PDB entry 7QH6 | electron microscopy, 3.08 A resolution | chains R and A of the 46 polymer chains in the assembly

[Chain R]
Protein: 39S ribosomal protein L20, mitochondrial
Source organism: Homo sapiens
UniProtKB: Q9BYC9 (RM20_HUMAN); residues 1-149 here = UniProt positions 1-149
Sequence (149 residues; each row starts with the number of its first residue):
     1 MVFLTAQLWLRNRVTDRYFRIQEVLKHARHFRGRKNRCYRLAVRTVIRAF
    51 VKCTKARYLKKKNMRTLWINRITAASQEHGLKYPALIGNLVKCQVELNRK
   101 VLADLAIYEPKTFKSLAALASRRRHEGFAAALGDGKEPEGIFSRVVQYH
Disordered / not traced: 1-9

[Chain A]
Molecule: 16S ribosomal RNA
Source organism: Homo sapiens
Sequence (1559 nucleotides; numbered 1671 to 3229; the number before each row is that of its first residue):
  1671 GCUAAACCUAGCCCCAAACCCACUCCACCUUACUACCAGACAACCUUAGC
  1721 CAAACCAUUUACCCAAAUAAAGUAUAGGCGAUAGAAAUUGAAACCUGGCG
  1771 CAAUAGAUAUAGUACCGCAAGGGAAAGAUGAAAAAUUAUAACCAAGCAUA
  1821 AUAUAGCAAGGACUAACCCCUAUACCUUCUGCAUAAUGAAUUAACUAGAA
  1871 AUAACUUUGCAAGGAGAGCCAAAGCUAAGACCCCCGAAACCAGACGAGCU
  1921 ACCUAAGAACAGCUAAAAGAGCACACCCGUCUAUGUAGCAAAAUAGUGGG
  1971 AAGAUUUAUAGGUAGAGGCGACAAACCUACCGAGCCUGGUGAUAGCUGGU
  2021 UGUCCAAGAUAGAAUCUUAGUUCAACUUUAAAUUUGCCCACAGAACCCUC
  2071 UAAAUCCCCUUGUAAAUUUAACUGUUAGUCCAAAGAGGAACAGCUCUUUG
  2121 GACACUAGGAAAAAACCUUGUAGAGAGAGUAAAAAAUUUAACACCCAUAG
  2171 UAGGCCUAAAAGCAGCCACCAAUUAAGAAAGCGUUCAAGCUCAACACCCA
  2221 CUACCUAAAAAAUCCCAAACAUAUAACUGAACUCCUCACACCCAAUUGGA
  2271 CCAAUCUAUCACCCUAUAGAAGAACUAAUGUUAGUAUAAGUAACAUGAAA
  2321 ACAUUCUCCUCCGCAUAAGCCUGCGUCAGAUUAAAACACUGAACUGACAA
  2371 UUAACAGCCCAAUAUCUACAAUCAACCAACAAGUCAUUAUUACCCUCACU
  2421 GUCAACCCAACACAGGCAUGCUCAUAAGGAAAGGUUAAAAAAAGUAAAAG
  2471 GAACUCGGCAAAUCUUACCCCGCCUGUUUACCAAAAACAUCACCUCUAGC
  2521 AUCACCAGUAUUAGAGGCACCGCCUGCCCAGUGACACAUGUUUAACGGCC
  2571 GCGGUACCCUAACCGUGCAAAGGUAGCAUAAUCACUUGUUCCUUAAAUAG
  2621 GGACCUGUAUGAAUGGCUCCACGAGGGUUCAGCUGUCUCUUACUUUUAAC
  2671 CAGUGAAAUUGACCUGCCCGUGAAGAGGCGGGCAUAACACAGCAAGACGA
  2721 GAAGACCCUAUGGAGCUUUAAUUUAUUAAUGCAAACAGUACCUAACAAAC
  2771 CCACAGGUCCUAAACUACCAAACCUGCAUUAAAAAUUUCGGUUGGGGCGA
  2821 CCUCGGAGCAGAACCCAACCUCCGAGCAGUACAUGCUAAGACUUCACCAG
  2871 UCAAAGCGAACUACUAUACUCAAUUGAUCCAAUAACUUGACCAACGGAAC
  2921 AAGUUACCCUAGGGAUAACAGCGCAAUCCUAUUCUAGAGUCCAUAUCAAC
  2971 AAUAGGGUUUACGACCUCGAUGUUGGAUCAGGACAUCCCGAUGGUGCAGC
  3021 CGCUAUUAAAGGUUCGUUUGUUCAACGAUUAAAGUCCUACGUGAUCUGAG
  3071 UUCAGACCGGAGUAAUCCAGGUCGGUUUCUAUCUACUUUCAAAUUCCUCC
  3121 CUGUACGAAAGGACAAGAGAAAUAAGGCCUACUUCACAAAGCGCCUUCCC
  3171 CCGUAAAUGAUAUCAUCUCAACUUAGUAUUAUACCCACACCCACCCAAGA
  3221 ACAGGGUUU
Disordered / not traced: 1692-1694, 1709-1711, 1733-1736, 1761-1766, 1806-1810, 1936-1970, 2068-2071, 2159-2231, 2350-2362, 2474-2480, 2488-2492, 2545-2649, 2757-2791, 2882-2888, 2952-2971, 2984-3069, 3097-3099, 3110-3112, 3197-3200, 3208-3211, 3229
Construct notes: conflict U3107 (Unk3109 in 1025814679)

[Interface between chain R and chain A]
Residue-residue contacts (101; chain R residue first):
  Leu10(R) with C1771(A), hydrogen bond to the phosphate; A1772(A), hydrogen bond to the phosphate; A1775(A), hydrogen bond to the sugar; C1865(A), phosphate contact; U1866(A), phosphate contact
  Arg11(R) with C1769(A), sugar contact; C1771(A), phosphate contact; U2275(A), base contact; C2276(A), sugar contact; G2292(A), base contact
  Asn12(R) with A2274(A), base contact; U2275(A), sugar contact; A2291(A), base contact; G2292(A), hydrogen bond to the sugar; A2293(A), hydrogen bond to the sugar
  Arg13(R) with A1773(A), salt bridge to the phosphate; A1864(A), phosphate contact; C1865(A), salt bridge to the phosphate
  Val14(R) with A2294(A), sugar contact
  Thr15(R) with A2274(A), hydrogen bond to the sugar
  Asp16(R) with A2273(A), hydrogen bond to the sugar; A2274(A), sugar contact
  Arg17(R) with A1864(A), salt bridge to the phosphate; C1865(A), salt bridge to the phosphate; C2295(A), salt bridge to the phosphate
  Arg20(R) with A2273(A), sugar contact; A2294(A), base contact
  His30(R) with G1830(A), salt bridge to the phosphate
  Phe31(R) with A1829(A), phosphate contact; G1830(A), phosphate contact
  Arg32(R) with A1828(A), hydrogen bond to the sugar; A1829(A), hydrogen bond to the phosphate; C2684(A), hydrogen bond to the base
  Arg34(R) with G1816(A), phosphate contact; A1860(A), hydrogen bond to the sugar; U1861(A), hydrogen bond to the sugar; A2682(A), salt bridge to the phosphate; C2683(A), salt bridge to the phosphate
  Lys35(R) with A1828(A), sugar contact; A2682(A), sugar contact
  Arg37(R) with A1815(A), phosphate contact; G1816(A), salt bridge to the phosphate
  Cys38(R) with U1861(A), phosphate contact; U1862(A), phosphate contact
  Tyr39(R) with U1862(A), hydrogen bond to the phosphate; U2296(A), phosphate contact
  Arg40(R) with A1859(A), hydrogen bond to the sugar; U1861(A), salt bridge to the phosphate; U1862(A), hydrogen bond to the phosphate; U2296(A), hydrogen bond to the sugar
  Leu41(R) with G2681(A), sugar contact; A2682(A), sugar contact
  Val43(R) with U2296(A), base contact
  Arg44(R) with C1845(A), sugar contact; U2296(A), base contact
  Arg48(R) with C1827(A), sugar contact; A1828(A), salt bridge to the phosphate; A1844(A), salt bridge to the phosphate
  Ala49(R) with A1829(A), sugar contact; G1830(A), sugar contact
  Lys52(R) with A1828(A), phosphate contact; A1829(A), base contact; G1830(A), sugar contact; A1842(A), hydrogen bond to the sugar
  Cys53(R) with G1830(A), sugar contact; G1831(A), hydrogen bond to the phosphate
  Lys55(R) with A2251(A), base contact
  Ala56(R) with G1830(A), sugar contact; G1831(A), sugar contact
  Arg57(R) with A2144(A), salt bridge to the phosphate; G2145(A), phosphate contact
  Tyr58(R) with G2143(A), hydrogen bond to the phosphate; A2144(A), phosphate contact; A2251(A), base contact
  Lys60(R) with G1831(A), phosphate contact; A1832(A), salt bridge to the phosphate; A2146(A), salt bridge to the phosphate
  Lys61(R) with G2145(A), salt bridge to the phosphate; A2146(A), salt bridge to the phosphate
  Lys62(R) with A2250(A), phosphate contact
  Met64(R) with A2146(A), sugar contact
  Arg65(R) with A2148(A), salt bridge to the phosphate; G2149(A), salt bridge to the phosphate; G2249(A), salt bridge to the phosphate
  Trp68(R) with A2146(A), phosphate contact
  Ile69(R) with U2248(A), phosphate contact; G2249(A), phosphate contact
  Lys82(R) with U2244(A), salt bridge to the phosphate
  Tyr83(R) with C2247(A), sugar contact; U2248(A), hydrogen bond to the phosphate
  Pro84(R) with C2247(A), sugar contact
  Asn98(R) with G2147(A), hydrogen bond to the sugar; A2148(A), phosphate contact
  Arg99(R) with A2148(A), salt bridge to the phosphate; G2149(A), salt bridge to the phosphate; U2248(A), salt bridge to the phosphate
  Lys100(R) with A2146(A), sugar contact; G2147(A), salt bridge to the phosphate
  Arg124(R) with U2244(A), salt bridge to the phosphate
  Phe128(R) with U2244(A), base contact; A2245(A), phosphate contact
Also at the interface, not in a pair above, chain R (50 interface residues in all): Gly33, Thr45, Asn63, Thr66, Ile87, Gly88
Also at the interface, not in a pair above, chain A (60 interface residues in all): G1770, A1823, C1840, U1843, A2127, A2243, A2246, A2290, A2297

[In short]
Chain R and chain A form an interface of 50 and 60 residues respectively, with 21 hydrogen bonds and 26 salt
bridges. Polar contacts include Arg32(R)-C2684(A), Leu10(R)-A1775(A) and Asn12(R)-G2292(A).
Chain R is 39S ribosomal protein L20, mitochondrial and chain A is 16S ribosomal RNA, both from Homo sapiens;
the structure, Cryo-EM structure of the human mtLSU assembly intermediate upon MRM2 depletion - class 1, was
determined by electron microscopy (same publication as 7QH7).
